Entry 7MLJ (X-ray diffraction, 3.75 A resolution); this record covers chains C and D of the 9 polymer chains in the assembly.

Chain C:
Molecule: DNA-directed RNA polymerase subunit beta
From: Thermus thermophilus (strain HB8 / ATCC 27634 / DSM 579)
Notes: EC 2.7.7.6
UniProt: Q8RQE9 (RPOB_THET8); residue numbers follow UniProt; this construct covers 1-1119
Chain sequence (1119 residues; each row starts with the number of its first residue):
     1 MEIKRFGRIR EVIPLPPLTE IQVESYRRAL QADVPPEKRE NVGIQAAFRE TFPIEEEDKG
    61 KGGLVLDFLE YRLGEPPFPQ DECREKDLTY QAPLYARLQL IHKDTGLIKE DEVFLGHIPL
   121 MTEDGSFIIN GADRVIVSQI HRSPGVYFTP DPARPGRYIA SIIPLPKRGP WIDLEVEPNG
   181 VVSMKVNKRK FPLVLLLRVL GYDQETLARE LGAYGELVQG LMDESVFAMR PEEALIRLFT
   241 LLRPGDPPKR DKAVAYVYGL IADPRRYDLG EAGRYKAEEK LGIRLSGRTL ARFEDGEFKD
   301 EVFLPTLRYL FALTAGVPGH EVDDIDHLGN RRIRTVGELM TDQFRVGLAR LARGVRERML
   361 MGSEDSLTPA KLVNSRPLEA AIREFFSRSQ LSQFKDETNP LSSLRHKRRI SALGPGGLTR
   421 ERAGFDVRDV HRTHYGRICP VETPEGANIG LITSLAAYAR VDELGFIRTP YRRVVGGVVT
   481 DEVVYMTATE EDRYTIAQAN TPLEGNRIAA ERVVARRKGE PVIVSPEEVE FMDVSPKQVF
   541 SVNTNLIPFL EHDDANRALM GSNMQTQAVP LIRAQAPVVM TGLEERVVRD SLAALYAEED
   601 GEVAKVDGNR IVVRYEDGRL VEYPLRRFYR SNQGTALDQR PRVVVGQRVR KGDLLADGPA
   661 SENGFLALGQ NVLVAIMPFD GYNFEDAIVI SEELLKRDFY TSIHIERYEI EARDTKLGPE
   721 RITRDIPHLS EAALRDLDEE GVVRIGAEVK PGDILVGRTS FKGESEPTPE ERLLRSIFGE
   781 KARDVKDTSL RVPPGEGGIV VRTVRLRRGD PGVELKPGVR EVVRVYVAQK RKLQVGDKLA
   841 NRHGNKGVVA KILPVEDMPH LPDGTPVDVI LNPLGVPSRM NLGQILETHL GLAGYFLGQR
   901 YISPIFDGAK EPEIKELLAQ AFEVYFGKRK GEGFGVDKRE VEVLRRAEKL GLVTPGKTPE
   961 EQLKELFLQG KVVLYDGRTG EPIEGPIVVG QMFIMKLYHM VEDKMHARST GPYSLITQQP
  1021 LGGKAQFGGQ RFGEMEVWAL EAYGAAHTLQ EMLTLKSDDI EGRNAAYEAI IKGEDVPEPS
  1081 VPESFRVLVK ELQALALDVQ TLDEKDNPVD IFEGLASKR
Not modelled in the structure: 57-63, 1119

Chain D:
Molecule: DNA-directed RNA polymerase subunit beta'
From: Thermus thermophilus (strain HB8 / ATCC 27634 / DSM 579)
Notes: EC 2.7.7.6
UniProt: Q8RQE8 (RPOC_THET8); numbering as in UniProt (aligned over 1-1524)
Chain sequence (1524 residues; numbered 1 to 1524; the number before each row is that of its first residue):
     1 MKKEVRKVRI ALASPEKIRS WSYGEVEKPE TINYRTLKPE RDGLFDERIF GPIKDYECAC
    61 GKYKRQRFEG KVCERCGVEV TKSIVRRYRM GHIELATPAA HIWFVKDVPS KIGTLLDLSA
   121 TELEQVLYFS KYIVLDPKGA ILNGVPVEKR QLLTDEEYRE LRYGKQETYP LPPGVDALVK
   181 DGEEVVKGQE LAPGVVSRLD GVALYRFPRR VRVEYVKKER AGLRLPLAAW VEKEAYKPGE
   241 ILAELPEPYL FRAEEEGVVE LKELEEGAFL VLRREDEPVA TYFLPVGMTP LVVHGEIVEK
   301 GQPLAEAKGL LRMPRQVRAA QVEAEEEGET VYLTLFLEWT EPKDYRVQPH MNVVVPEGAR
   361 VEAGDKIVAA IDPEEEVIAE AEGVVHLHEP ASILVVKARV YPFEDDVEVS TGDRVAPGDV
   421 LADGGKVKSD VYGRVEVDLV RNVVRVVESY DIDARMGAEA IQQLLKELDL EALEKELLEE
   481 MKHPSRARRA KARKRLEVVR AFLDSGNRPE WMILEAVPVL PPDLRPMVQV DGGRFATSDL
   541 NDLYRRLINR NNRLKKLLAQ GAPEIIIRNE KRMLQEAVDA LLDNGRRGAP VTNPGSDRPL
   601 RSLTDILSGK QGRFRQNLLG KRVDYSGRSV IVVGPQLKLH QCGLPKRMAL ELFKPFLLKK
   661 MEEKGIAPNV KAARRMLERQ RDIKDEVWDA LEEVIHGKVV LLNRAPTLHR LGIQAFQPVL
   721 VEGQSIQLHP LVCEAFNADF DGDQMAVHVP LSSFAQAEAR IQMLSAHNLL SPASGEPLAK
   781 PSRDIILGLY YITQVRKEKK GAGLEFATPE EALAAHERGE VALNAPIKVA GRETSVGRLK
   841 YVFANPDEAL LAVAHGIVDL QDVVTVRYMG KRLETSPGRI LFARIVAEAV EDEKVAWELI
   901 QLDVPQEKNS LKDLVYQAFL RLGMEKTARL LDALKYYGFT FSTTSGITIG IDDAVIPEEK
   961 KQYLEEADRK LLQIEQAYEM GFLTDRERYD QILQLWTETT EKVTQAVFKN FEENYPFNPL
  1021 YVMAQSGARG NPQQIRQLCG LRGLMQKPSG ETFEVPVRSS FREGLTVLEY FISSHGARKG
  1081 GADTALRTAD SGYLTRKLVD VTHEIVVREA DCGTTNYISV PLFQPDEVTR SLRLRKRADI
  1141 EAGLYGRVLA REVEVLGVRL EEGRYLSMDD VHLLIKAAEA GEIQEVPVRS PLTCQTRYGV
  1201 CQKCYGYDLS MARPVSIGEA VGIVAAQSIG EPGTQLTMRT FHTGGVAGAA DITQGLPRVI
  1261 ELFEARRPKA KAVISEIDGV VRIEETEEKL SVFVESEGFS KEYKLPKEAR LLVKDGDYVE
  1321 AGQPLTRGAI DPHQLLEAKG PEAVERYLVE EIQKVYRAQG VKLHDKHIEI VVRQMMKYVE
  1381 VTDPGDSRLL EGQVLEKWDV EALNERLIAE GKTPVAWKPL LMGVTKSALS TKSWLSAASF
  1441 QNTTHVLTEA AIAGKKDELI GLKENVILGR LIPAGTGSDF VRFTQVVDQK TLKAIEEARK
  1501 EAVEAKERPA ARRGVKREQP GKQA
Not modelled in the structure: 1-2, 1238-1251, 1503-1524
Bound ions: Zn2+ site 1: Cys-58, Cys-60, Cys-73, Cys-76; Mg2+ site 1: Asp-739, Asp-741, Asp-743 (shared with 1 residue of chain I); Mg2+ site 2 near Lys-840 (its only coordinating residue here); Mg2+ site 3: Trp-897, Ile-900; Zn2+ site 2: Cys-1112, Cys-1194, Cys-1201, Cys-1204

How chain C and chain D interact:
Pairs across the interface - 391 pairs, chain C then chain D:
  Phe-425(C) / Lys-1079(D)
  Phe-425(C) / Asp-1083(D)
  Phe-425(C) / Leu-1086(D)  hydrophobic
  Arg-428(C) / Arg-1078(D)  hydrogen bond (backbone-side chain)
  Arg-428(C) / Leu-1086(D)
  Asp-429(C) / Pro-1048(D)
  Asp-429(C) / Lys-1079(D)
  Val-430(C) / Pro-1048(D)
  Val-430(C) / His-1075(D)  hydrogen bond (backbone-side chain)
  Val-430(C) / Arg-1078(D)
  His-431(C) / Phe-1071(D)
  Arg-432(C) / Phe-1071(D)
  Tyr-435(C) / Val-1067(D)
  Tyr-435(C) / Phe-1071(D)
  Pro-440(C) / Phe-1071(D)  hydrophobic
  Pro-440(C) / Ser-1074(D)
  Pro-440(C) / Arg-1078(D)  hydrogen bond (backbone-side chain)
  Val-441(C) / Tyr-1070(D)  hydrophobic
  Thr-443(C) / Arg-1078(D)
  Gly-446(C) / Ala-1085(D)
  Ile-449(C) / Arg-1078(D)
  Ile-449(C) / Gly-1081(D)
  Gly-450(C) / Arg-1078(D)
  Gln-498(C) / Val-1067(D)
  Val-514(C) / Leu-1068(D)  hydrophobic
  Arg-516(C) / Leu-1068(D)
  Glu-520(C) / Lys-1047(D)
  Pro-521(C) / Val-1055(D)  hydrophobic
  Pro-521(C) / Leu-1068(D)  hydrophobic
  Val-539(C) / Val-1067(D)  hydrophobic
  Phe-540(C) / Tyr-1070(D)  hydrophobic
  Leu-550(C) / Tyr-1070(D)
  Glu-551(C) / Gly-1064(D)
  Glu-551(C) / Leu-1065(D)  hydrogen bond (backbone-backbone)
  His-552(C) / Phe-1061(D)  hydrogen bond (side chain-backbone)
  His-552(C) / Arg-1062(D)  hydrogen bond (side chain-backbone)
  His-552(C) / Glu-1063(D)
  His-552(C) / Gly-1064(D)
  Asp-553(C) / Phe-1061(D)
  Asp-553(C) / Tyr-1070(D)  hydrogen bond (backbone-side chain)
  Asp-554(C) / Arg-1042(D)  salt bridge
  Asp-554(C) / Phe-1061(D)
  Asp-554(C) / Tyr-1070(D)
  Ala-555(C) / Tyr-1070(D)
  Ala-558(C) / Tyr-1070(D)
  Ile-676(C) / Ile-947(D)
  Ile-676(C) / Thr-948(D)  hydrogen bond (backbone-side chain)
  Met-677(C) / Thr-943(D)
  Met-677(C) / Ile-947(D)
  Pro-678(C) / Asp-784(D)
  Pro-678(C) / Ser-942(D)
  Pro-678(C) / Thr-943(D)
  Pro-678(C) / Ile-947(D)
  Phe-679(C) / Thr-943(D)
  Asp-680(C) / Pro-635(D)
  Asp-680(C) / Phe-939(D)
  Asp-680(C) / Thr-943(D)
  Gly-681(C) / Val-633(D)
  Gly-681(C) / Pro-635(D)
  Gly-681(C) / Phe-939(D)
  Tyr-682(C) / Val-633(D)
  Tyr-682(C) / Pro-635(D)
  Phe-684(C) / Val-633(D)  hydrophobic
  Phe-684(C) / Pro-730(D)  hydrophobic
  Phe-684(C) / Phe-740(D)
  Phe-684(C) / Ser-782(D)
  Phe-684(C) / Arg-783(D)
  Phe-684(C) / Asp-784(D)
  Glu-685(C) / Phe-740(D)  hydrogen bond (backbone-backbone)
  Glu-685(C) / Arg-783(D)  salt bridge
  Glu-685(C) / Arg-1029(D)  salt bridge
  Asp-686(C) / Asp-739(D)
  Asp-686(C) / Phe-740(D)
  Ala-687(C) / Val-633(D)  hydrophobic
  Arg-713(C) / Gln-529(D)
  Arg-713(C) / Gly-532(D)
  Arg-713(C) / Gly-533(D)
  Lys-716(C) / Arg-35(D)  hydrogen bond (side chain-backbone)
  Lys-716(C) / Leu-37(D)
  Glu-748(C) / Arg-681(D)
  Lys-750(C) / Arg-681(D)
  Pro-751(C) / Arg-679(D)
  Pro-751(C) / Gln-680(D)  hydrogen bond (backbone-backbone)
  Asp-753(C) / Arg-679(D)  salt bridge
  Asp-753(C) / Arg-681(D)  salt bridge
  Glu-764(C) / Lys-54(D)  salt bridge
  Glu-766(C) / Lys-64(D)
  Pro-767(C) / Arg-65(D)  hydrogen bond (backbone-side chain)
  Thr-768(C) / Arg-65(D)
  Pro-769(C) / Arg-65(D)
  Gln-834(C) / Gln-724(D)  hydrogen bond
  Val-835(C) / Val-632(D)  hydrophobic
  Val-835(C) / Ser-725(D)  hydrogen bond (backbone-side chain)
  Gly-836(C) / Val-630(D)
  Gly-836(C) / Ser-725(D)  hydrogen bond (backbone-side chain)
  Lys-838(C) / Asp-741(D)
  Lys-846(C) / Asp-741(D)
  Gly-847(C) / Phe-740(D)
  Val-848(C) / Val-630(D)  hydrophobic
  Val-848(C) / Ile-631(D)
  Val-848(C) / Val-632(D)  hydrophobic
  Val-848(C) / Phe-740(D)  hydrogen bond (backbone-backbone)
  Val-849(C) / Val-632(D)
  Ala-850(C) / Val-632(D)
  Ala-850(C) / Val-633(D)  hydrophobic
  Asn-872(C) / Asp-784(D)  hydrogen bond
  Pro-873(C) / Ile-947(D)
  Pro-873(C) / Ile-949(D)
  Leu-874(C) / Arg-783(D)
  Leu-874(C) / Asp-784(D)
  Leu-874(C) / Met-1023(D)  hydrophobic
  Leu-874(C) / Arg-1029(D)  hydrogen bond (backbone-side chain)
  Val-876(C) / Ile-949(D)  hydrophobic
  Pro-877(C) / Ile-949(D)
  Pro-877(C) / Leu-1020(D)  hydrophobic
  Pro-877(C) / Met-1023(D)  hydrophobic
  Pro-877(C) / Arg-1029(D)
  Pro-877(C) / Leu-1038(D)
  Ser-878(C) / Arg-1029(D)  hydrogen bond
  Ser-878(C) / Gln-1034(D)
  Arg-879(C) / Arg-1029(D)
  Met-880(C) / Gln-1034(D)
  Met-880(C) / Gln-1037(D)
  Met-880(C) / Phe-1061(D)  hydrophobic
  Leu-882(C) / Leu-1038(D)  hydrophobic
  Leu-882(C) / Phe-1061(D)
  Leu-882(C) / Arg-1062(D)
  Ile-885(C) / Ile-949(D)
  Ile-885(C) / Gly-950(D)
  Ile-885(C) / Ile-951(D)
  Leu-886(C) / Ile-951(D)  hydrophobic
  His-889(C) / Gly-950(D)
  His-889(C) / Ile-951(D)  hydrogen bond (side chain-backbone)
  Phe-906(C) / Leu-1065(D)
  Phe-906(C) / Thr-1066(D)
  Phe-906(C) / Val-1067(D)
  Phe-906(C) / Tyr-1070(D)  hydrophobic
  Glu-911(C) / Ile-951(D)
  Glu-911(C) / Arg-1062(D)  salt bridge
  Lys-915(C) / Asp-952(D)  salt bridge
  Arg-945(C) / Asp-859(D)  salt bridge
  Arg-946(C) / Tyr-791(D)  hydrogen bond
  Arg-946(C) / Arg-796(D)
  Arg-946(C) / Asp-859(D)  salt bridge
  Arg-946(C) / Gln-861(D)
  Lys-949(C) / Arg-796(D)
  Lys-949(C) / Glu-798(D)  salt bridge
  Leu-950(C) / Phe-1017(D)  hydrophobic
  Gln-969(C) / Asp-952(D)
  Lys-971(C) / Asp-953(D)  salt bridge
  Ile-983(C) / Thr-943(D)
  Ile-983(C) / Thr-944(D)
  Ile-983(C) / Gly-946(D)
  Glu-984(C) / Tyr-791(D)  hydrogen bond
  Glu-984(C) / Thr-944(D)  hydrogen bond (backbone-backbone)
  Pro-986(C) / Thr-948(D)
  Ile-987(C) / Thr-948(D)
  Val-988(C) / Thr-948(D)  hydrogen bond (backbone-side chain)
  Val-988(C) / Ile-949(D)
  Val-988(C) / Gly-950(D)
  Val-1001(C) / Val-630(D)  hydrophobic
  Val-1001(C) / Gln-724(D)
  Val-1001(C) / Ser-725(D)
  Glu-1002(C) / Gln-724(D)
  Lys-1004(C) / Arg-628(D)
  Lys-1004(C) / Gln-744(D)  hydrogen bond
  Met-1005(C) / Arg-628(D)
  Met-1005(C) / Ser-629(D)
  Met-1005(C) / Met-648(D)  hydrophobic
  Met-1005(C) / Gln-724(D)
  His-1006(C) / Gly-627(D)
  His-1006(C) / Arg-628(D)  hydrogen bond (backbone-backbone)
  His-1006(C) / Met-648(D)
  Ala-1007(C) / Ser-626(D)
  Ala-1007(C) / Gly-627(D)
  Ala-1007(C) / Met-648(D)
  Ala-1007(C) / Glu-651(D)
  Arg-1008(C) / Asp-624(D)  salt bridge
  Arg-1008(C) / Tyr-625(D)  hydrogen bond (backbone-backbone)
  Arg-1008(C) / Ser-626(D)  hydrogen bond (backbone-backbone)
  Arg-1008(C) / Glu-651(D)
  Arg-1008(C) / Leu-652(D)
  Ser-1009(C) / Asp-624(D)
  Ser-1009(C) / Tyr-625(D)  hydrogen bond (backbone-backbone)
  Ser-1009(C) / Glu-651(D)  hydrogen bond
  Ser-1009(C) / Lys-654(D)
  Thr-1010(C) / Asp-624(D)
  Tyr-1013(C) / Asp-624(D)  hydrogen bond
  Leu-1015(C) / Arg-87(D)  hydrogen bond (backbone-side chain)
  Leu-1015(C) / Val-528(D)  hydrophobic
  Ile-1016(C) / Arg-87(D)  hydrogen bond (backbone-side chain)
  Ile-1016(C) / Leu-524(D)
  Ile-1016(C) / Pro-526(D)
  Ile-1016(C) / Arg-613(D)
  Thr-1017(C) / Arg-613(D)
  Thr-1017(C) / Asn-617(D)
  Gln-1018(C) / Arg-87(D)
  Gln-1019(C) / Asn-617(D)  hydrogen bond (side chain-backbone)
  Gln-1019(C) / Lys-621(D)
  Gln-1019(C) / Arg-622(D)
  Pro-1020(C) / Arg-622(D)
  Pro-1020(C) / Asp-624(D)
  Leu-1021(C) / Arg-622(D)
  Gly-1022(C) / Arg-622(D)
  Phe-1027(C) / Glu-651(D)
  Gly-1029(C) / Arg-622(D)  hydrogen bond (backbone-side chain)
  Gly-1029(C) / Val-623(D)
  Gly-1029(C) / Ser-626(D)
  Gln-1030(C) / Arg-622(D)
  Gln-1030(C) / Val-623(D)  hydrogen bond (backbone-backbone)
  Gln-1030(C) / Ser-626(D)  hydrogen bond (backbone-side chain)
  Gln-1030(C) / Gly-627(D)
  Gln-1030(C) / Arg-628(D)  hydrogen bond
  Arg-1031(C) / Arg-615(D)  hydrogen bond (side chain-backbone)
  Arg-1031(C) / Gln-616(D)  hydrogen bond (side chain-backbone)
  Arg-1031(C) / Gly-620(D)  hydrogen bond (side chain-backbone)
  Arg-1031(C) / Lys-621(D)
  Arg-1031(C) / Arg-622(D)
  Phe-1032(C) / Gly-620(D)
  Phe-1032(C) / Lys-621(D)  hydrogen bond (backbone-backbone)
  Phe-1032(C) / Ile-713(D)  hydrophobic
  Phe-1032(C) / His-748(D)
  Glu-1034(C) / Arg-615(D)  salt bridge
  Glu-1034(C) / Leu-619(D)
  Glu-1034(C) / Arg-1096(D)  salt bridge
  Met-1035(C) / Thr-707(D)
  Glu-1036(C) / Asn-703(D)
  Glu-1036(C) / Thr-707(D)  hydrogen bond
  Glu-1036(C) / Ile-713(D)
  Val-1037(C) / Leu-619(D)
  Trp-1038(C) / Thr-1095(D)
  Trp-1038(C) / Arg-1096(D)
  Trp-1038(C) / Val-1099(D)
  Trp-1038(C) / Ile-1223(D)
  Trp-1038(C) / Gln-1227(D)  hydrogen bond (backbone-side chain)
  Ala-1039(C) / Thr-707(D)
  Ala-1039(C) / Arg-710(D)
  Ala-1039(C) / Ile-713(D)  hydrophobic
  Ala-1039(C) / Gln-1227(D)
  Leu-1040(C) / Met-763(D)  hydrophobic
  Glu-1041(C) / Ala-1220(D)
  Glu-1041(C) / Ile-1223(D)
  Glu-1041(C) / Leu-1462(D)
  Glu-1041(C) / Val-1466(D)
  Glu-1041(C) / Ile-1472(D)
  Ala-1042(C) / Arg-710(D)  hydrogen bond (backbone-side chain)
  Ala-1042(C) / Ile-1223(D)  hydrophobic
  Ala-1042(C) / Val-1224(D)  hydrophobic
  Ala-1042(C) / Gln-1227(D)
  Tyr-1043(C) / Arg-710(D)  hydrogen bond (side chain-backbone)
  Tyr-1043(C) / Leu-711(D)
  Tyr-1043(C) / Ile-713(D)  hydrogen bond (side chain-backbone)
  Tyr-1043(C) / Gln-714(D)
  Tyr-1043(C) / Gln-762(D)  hydrogen bond (backbone-side chain)
  Tyr-1043(C) / Met-763(D)  hydrophobic
  Tyr-1043(C) / Asn-768(D)
  Gly-1044(C) / Gln-762(D)
  Gly-1044(C) / Ala-1474(D)
  Gly-1044(C) / Gly-1475(D)
  Gly-1044(C) / Thr-1476(D)  hydrogen bond (backbone-backbone)
  Ala-1045(C) / Glu-758(D)
  Ala-1045(C) / Gln-762(D)
  Ala-1045(C) / Met-763(D)  hydrophobic
  Ala-1046(C) / Glu-758(D)  hydrogen bond (backbone-side chain)
  Ala-1046(C) / Leu-1471(D)  hydrophobic
  Ala-1046(C) / Ile-1472(D)  hydrophobic
  Ala-1046(C) / Ala-1474(D)
  Ala-1046(C) / Thr-1476(D)  hydrogen bond (backbone-side chain)
  Ala-1046(C) / Gly-1477(D)
  His-1047(C) / Phe-754(D)
  His-1047(C) / Glu-758(D)  salt bridge
  His-1047(C) / Leu-1471(D)
  His-1047(C) / Thr-1476(D)  hydrogen bond
  Thr-1048(C) / Leu-701(D)
  Thr-1048(C) / Ala-755(D)  hydrogen bond (side chain-backbone)
  Thr-1048(C) / Glu-758(D)  hydrogen bond (backbone-side chain)
  Leu-1049(C) / Ile-1472(D)  hydrophobic
  Gln-1050(C) / Gly-1469(D)  hydrogen bond (side chain-backbone)
  Gln-1050(C) / Arg-1470(D)
  Gln-1050(C) / Leu-1471(D)
  Glu-1051(C) / Pro-750(D)
  Glu-1051(C) / Leu-751(D)  hydrogen bond (side chain-backbone)
  Glu-1051(C) / Ser-752(D)  hydrogen bond (side chain-backbone)
  Glu-1051(C) / Ala-755(D)
  Met-1052(C) / Val-623(D)
  Met-1052(C) / His-748(D)
  Leu-1053(C) / Lys-621(D)
  Leu-1053(C) / Val-1466(D)
  Thr-1054(C) / Gly-1469(D)
  Lys-1056(C) / Val-623(D)
  Lys-1056(C) / Asp-624(D)  hydrogen bond (backbone-backbone)
  Lys-1056(C) / Tyr-625(D)
  Lys-1056(C) / Val-749(D)  hydrogen bond (side chain-backbone)
  Lys-1056(C) / Leu-751(D)
  Ser-1057(C) / Lys-621(D)
  Ser-1057(C) / Arg-622(D)  hydrogen bond (side chain-backbone)
  Asp-1058(C) / Lys-621(D)
  Tyr-1067(C) / Tyr-625(D)
  Tyr-1067(C) / Pro-655(D)  hydrophobic
  Tyr-1067(C) / Leu-658(D)
  Tyr-1067(C) / Arg-674(D)  hydrogen bond
  Ile-1070(C) / Pro-655(D)  hydrophobic
  Ile-1070(C) / Phe-656(D)  hydrophobic
  Ile-1070(C) / Lys-659(D)
  Ile-1071(C) / Pro-655(D)  hydrophobic
  Ile-1071(C) / Lys-659(D)
  Asp-1075(C) / Ser-753(D)  hydrogen bond
  Val-1076(C) / Ser-752(D)
  Pro-1082(C) / Leu-1468(D)
  Pro-1082(C) / Gly-1469(D)
  Glu-1083(C) / Arg-87(D)  salt bridge
  Glu-1083(C) / Tyr-88(D)  hydrogen bond
  Ser-1084(C) / Asn-617(D)
  Ser-1084(C) / Leu-618(D)
  Phe-1085(C) / Ile-1467(D)
  Phe-1085(C) / Leu-1468(D)  hydrophobic
  Arg-1086(C) / Tyr-88(D)
  Val-1087(C) / Arg-87(D)
  Val-1087(C) / Leu-524(D)  hydrophobic
  Val-1087(C) / Arg-613(D)
  Leu-1088(C) / Leu-607(D)  hydrophobic
  Leu-1088(C) / Phe-614(D)  hydrophobic
  Leu-1088(C) / Leu-618(D)  hydrophobic
  Lys-1090(C) / Arg-87(D)
  Lys-1090(C) / Tyr-88(D)  hydrogen bond (side chain-backbone)
  Lys-1090(C) / Met-90(D)
  Lys-1090(C) / Leu-520(D)
  Lys-1090(C) / Leu-524(D)
  Glu-1091(C) / Leu-520(D)
  Glu-1091(C) / Ile-606(D)
  Glu-1091(C) / Leu-607(D)
  Glu-1091(C) / Arg-613(D)  salt bridge
  Leu-1092(C) / Leu-607(D)  hydrophobic
  Leu-1092(C) / Leu-1447(D)  hydrophobic
  Gln-1093(C) / Trp-21(D)
  Gln-1093(C) / Met-90(D)
  Gln-1093(C) / Pro-518(D)
  Ala-1094(C) / Met-90(D)
  Ala-1094(C) / Pro-518(D)  hydrophobic
  Ala-1094(C) / Leu-582(D)
  Ala-1094(C) / Leu-603(D)
  Leu-1095(C) / His-101(D)  hydrogen bond (backbone-side chain)
  Leu-1095(C) / Trp-103(D)  hydrophobic
  Leu-1095(C) / Leu-582(D)  hydrophobic
  Leu-1095(C) / Leu-603(D)  hydrophobic
  Leu-1095(C) / Leu-607(D)  hydrophobic
  Ala-1096(C) / Ala-13(D)
  Ala-1096(C) / His-101(D)
  Ala-1096(C) / Leu-514(D)  hydrophobic
  Leu-1097(C) / Ile-10(D)  hydrophobic
  Leu-1097(C) / Ala-11(D)
  Leu-1097(C) / Trp-21(D)
  Leu-1097(C) / Trp-103(D)  hydrophobic
  Leu-1097(C) / Ala-1451(D)  hydrophobic
  Asp-1098(C) / Arg-9(D)
  Asp-1098(C) / Ile-10(D)
  Asp-1098(C) / Ala-11(D)  hydrogen bond (backbone-backbone)
  Asp-1098(C) / Lys-17(D)  salt bridge
  Asp-1098(C) / Trp-21(D)
  Val-1099(C) / Val-8(D)  hydrophobic
  Val-1099(C) / Arg-9(D)
  Val-1099(C) / Ile-10(D)  hydrophobic
  Gln-1100(C) / Val-8(D)
  Gln-1100(C) / Arg-9(D)  hydrogen bond (backbone-backbone)
  Thr-1101(C) / Val-5(D)
  Thr-1101(C) / Lys-7(D)
  Leu-1102(C) / Val-5(D)
  Leu-1102(C) / Arg-6(D)  hydrogen bond (backbone-backbone)
  Leu-1102(C) / Lys-7(D)  hydrogen bond (backbone-backbone)
  Leu-1102(C) / Arg-9(D)
  Leu-1102(C) / Lys-1456(D)
  Asp-1103(C) / Glu-4(D)
  Asp-1103(C) / Arg-6(D)
  Glu-1104(C) / Lys-3(D)  salt bridge
  Glu-1104(C) / Arg-6(D)
  Asp-1106(C) / Lys-7(D)  salt bridge
  Asp-1106(C) / Lys-1456(D)  salt bridge
  Val-1109(C) / Val-5(D)  hydrophobic
  Phe-1112(C) / Tyr-88(D)  hydrophobic
  Leu-1115(C) / Tyr-23(D)
  Leu-1115(C) / Ile-84(D)  hydrophobic
  Leu-1115(C) / Val-85(D)  hydrophobic
  Leu-1115(C) / Tyr-88(D)  hydrophobic
  Leu-1115(C) / Arg-89(D)  hydrogen bond (backbone-side chain)
  Ala-1116(C) / Tyr-23(D)
  Ala-1116(C) / Tyr-88(D)  hydrophobic
  Ser-1117(C) / Tyr-23(D)  hydrogen bond (backbone-side chain)
  Lys-1118(C) / Arg-19(D)  hydrogen bond (side chain-backbone)
  Lys-1118(C) / Ser-20(D)  hydrogen bond (side chain-backbone)
  Lys-1118(C) / Ser-22(D)  hydrogen bond (side chain-backbone)
  Lys-1118(C) / Tyr-23(D)  hydrogen bond (backbone-side chain)
Other interface residues (no listed pair), chain C (185 interface residues in all): His-434, Cys-439, Ala-447, Pro-536, Asn-556, Asn-683, Ala-732, Ala-733, Gly-752, Arg-772, Lys-816, Gly-951, Gly-985, Gly-1011, Gly-1033, Ile-1060, Lys-1072, Gly-1073, Ser-1080, Ile-1111
Other interface residues (no listed pair), chain D (200 interface residues in all): Leu-12, Ile-18, Lys-82, Phe-104, Pro-521, Asp-523, Asp-531, Tyr-544, Thr-604, Gln-636, Arg-647, Val-670, Glu-678, Leu-708, His-709, Cys-733, Gly-742, Ala-746, Leu-787, Thr-940, Ser-945, Tyr-1015, Ala-1028, Phe-1053, Ala-1077, Ala-1082, Trp-1434

In short:
Chain C and chain D form an interface of 185 and 200 residues respectively, with 75 hydrogen bonds and 22 salt
bridges. Among the polar pairs are Asp-554(C)/Arg-1042(D), Glu-685(C)/Arg-783(D) and Glu-685(C)/Arg-1029(D).
Cys-58(D), Cys-60(D), Cys-73(D) and Cys-76(D) coordinate Zn2+ site 1.
Here chain C is DNA-directed RNA polymerase subunit beta and chain D is DNA-directed RNA polymerase subunit
beta', both from Thermus thermophilus (strain HB8 / ATCC 27634 / DSM 579). Entry 7MLJ (Crystal structure of
Thermus thermophilus reiterative transcription complex with 4nt oligo-G RNA) was determined by X-ray
diffraction (same publication as 7MLB, 7MLI and 7RDQ).
